6EG5 - chains C and E of the 6 polymer chains in the assembly; structure by X-ray diffraction, 2.45 A resolution.

# Chain C
Molecule: Tubulin alpha-1B chain
From: Sus scrofa
Reference sequence: Q2XVP4 (TBA1B_PIG); numbering as in UniProt (aligned over 1-450)
Amino-acid sequence (450 residues; row label = number of the first residue in the row):
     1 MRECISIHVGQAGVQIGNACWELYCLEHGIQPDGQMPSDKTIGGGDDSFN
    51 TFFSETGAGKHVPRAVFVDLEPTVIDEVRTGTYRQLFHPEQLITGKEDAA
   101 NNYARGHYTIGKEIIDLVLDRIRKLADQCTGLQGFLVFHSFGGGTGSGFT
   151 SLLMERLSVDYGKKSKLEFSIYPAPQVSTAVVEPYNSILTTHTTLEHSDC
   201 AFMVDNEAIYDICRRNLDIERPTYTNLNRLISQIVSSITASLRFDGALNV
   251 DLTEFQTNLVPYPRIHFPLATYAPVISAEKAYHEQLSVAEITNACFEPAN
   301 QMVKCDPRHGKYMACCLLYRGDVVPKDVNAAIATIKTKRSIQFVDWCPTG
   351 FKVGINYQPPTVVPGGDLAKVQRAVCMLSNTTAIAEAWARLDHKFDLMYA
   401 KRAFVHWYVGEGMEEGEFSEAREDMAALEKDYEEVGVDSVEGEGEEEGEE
Not modelled in the structure: 442-450
Ion coordination: Ca2+: D39, T41, G44, E55
Small-molecule neighbours:
  - GTP (guanosine-5'-triphosphate): G10, Q11, A12, Q15, I16, D69, D98, A99, A100, N101, S140, G142, G143, G144, T145, G146, I171, P173, V177, S178, T179, E183, N206, Y224, L227, N228, I231
  - J7S (4-(2-chloropyrido[2,3-d]pyrimidin-4-yl)-7-methoxy-3,4-dihydroquinoxalin-2(1H)-one): N101, T179, V181
Swiss-Prot annotation at these positions:
  - motif: M1 to C4 (MREC motif)
  - active site: E254
  - binding site (GTP): G10, Q11, A12, Q15, E71, A99, S140, G143, G144, T145, G146, T179, E183, N206, Y224, N228, L252
  - binding site (Mg(2+)): E71
  - modified residue: K40 (N6,N6,N6-trimethyllysine), S48 (Phosphoserine), S232 (Phosphoserine), Y282 (3'-nitrotyrosine), R339 (Omega-N-methylarginine), S439 (Phosphoserine), E443 (5-glutamyl polyglutamate), E445 (5-glutamyl polyglutamate)
  - cross-link (Glycyl lysine isopeptide (Lys-Gly)): K326 (interchain with G-Cter in ubiquitin), K370 (interchain with G-Cter in ubiquitin)

# Chain E
Molecule: Stathmin-4
From: Rattus norvegicus
Reference sequence: P63043 (STMN4_RAT), isoform P63043-3; residues 5-145 here correspond to UniProt positions 76-216 (UniProt number = residue number + 71)
Amino-acid sequence (143 residues; row label = number of the first residue in the row):
     3 MADMEVIELNKCTSGQSFEVILKPPSFDGVPEFNASLPRRRDPSLEEIQK
    53 KLEAAEERRKYQEAELLKHLAEKREHEREVIQKAIEENNNFIKMAKEKLA
   103 QKMESNKENREAHLAAMLERLQEKDKHAEEVRKNKELKEEASR
Not modelled in the structure: 3-4, 31-42, 143-145
Sequence notes: expression tag (3-4)
Swiss-Prot annotation at these positions:
  - modified residue: S19 (Phosphoserine)

# How chain C and chain E interact
Contacting residue pairs (27):
  H107(C) - M105(E)
  Y108(C) - K104(E)
  Y108(C) - M105(E)  hydrophobic
  Y108(C) - N108(E)
  T109(C) - R112(E)
  E155(C) - L101(E)
  E155(C) - K104(E)  salt bridge
  R156(C) - L101(E)
  S158(C) - F93(E)
  S158(C) - I94(E)
  V159(C) - I94(E)
  V159(C) - K98(E)
  G162(C) - I94(E)
  K163(C) - N90(E)
  T193(C) - K104(E)
  E196(C) - F93(E)
  H197(C) - F93(E)
  G410(C) - R112(E)
  G410(C) - H115(E)
  E411(C) - N108(E)  hydrogen bond (backbone-side chain)
  E411(C) - R112(E)  salt bridge
  G412(C) - N108(E)
  G412(C) - N111(E)  hydrogen bond (backbone-side chain)
  G412(C) - R112(E)
  M413(C) - N108(E)
  E414(C) - S107(E)  hydrogen bond
  E414(C) - N111(E)  hydrogen bond
Other interface residues (no listed pair), chain C (20 interface residues in all): K112, L152, E417
Other interface residues (no listed pair), chain E (14 interface residues in all): A97, K100

# In short
Chain C and chain E form an interface of 20 and 14 residues respectively; the contacts include 4 hydrogen
bonds and 2 salt bridges. Polar contacts include E155(C)-K104(E), E411(C)-R112(E) and E411(C)-N108(E). Ligands
of chain C: GTP and compound J7S.
Chain C is Tubulin alpha-1B chain (Sus scrofa) and chain E is Stathmin-4 (Rattus norvegicus); the structure,
The structure of SB-1-202-tubulin complex, was determined by X-ray diffraction.
